Entry 2HWR (X-ray diffraction, 2.34 A resolution); this record covers chains A and B.

== Chain A (and B) ==
Protein: Peroxisome proliferator-activated receptor gamma
Source organism: Homo sapiens
Notes: fragment: Ligand binding domain; chain B of this document is another copy of the same molecule, construct and numbering; everything in this record applies to it too
UniProt: P37231 (PPARG_HUMAN); residues 207-477 here correspond to UniProt positions 235-505 (UniProt number = residue number + 28)
Amino-acid sequence (271 residues; each row starts with the number of its first residue):
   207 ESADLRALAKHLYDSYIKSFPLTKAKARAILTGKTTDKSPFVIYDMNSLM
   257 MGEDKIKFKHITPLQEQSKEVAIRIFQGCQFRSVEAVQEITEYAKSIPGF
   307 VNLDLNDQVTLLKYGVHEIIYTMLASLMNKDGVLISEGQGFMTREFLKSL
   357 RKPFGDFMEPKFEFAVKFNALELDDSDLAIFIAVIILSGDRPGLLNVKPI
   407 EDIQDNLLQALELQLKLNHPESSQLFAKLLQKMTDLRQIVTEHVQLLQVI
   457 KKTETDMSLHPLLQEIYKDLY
Unresolved in the structure: 265-274 (chain B: 263-270, 468-477)
UniProt features mapped onto this chain:
  - motif: Pro467 to Asp475 (9aaTAD)
  - binding site (rosiglitazone): Gln286 to Ser289, His323, His449, Tyr473
  - cross-link: Lys224 (Glycyl lysine isopeptide (Lys-Gly) (interchain with G-Cter in ubiquitin))
Residues lining bound ligands: DRD (2-[(1-{3-[(6-benzoyl-1-propyl-2-naphthyl)oxy]propyl}-1H-indol-4-yl)oxy]-2-methylpropanoic acid): Leu255, Glu259, Arg280, Ile281, Phe282, Gly284, Cys285, Gln286, Arg288, Ser289, His323, Tyr327, Leu330, Met334, Val339, Ile341, Met348, Phe363, Met364, Lys367, His449, Leu453, Leu465, Leu469, Tyr473

== Interface between chain A and chain B ==
Contacting residue pairs (22; chain A residue first):
  His217(A) with Glu298(B); Lys301(B)
  Asp220(A) with Lys301(B), salt bridge; Leu311(B)
  Ile223(A) with Leu311(B), hydrophobic
  Lys224(A) with Leu311(B); Gln314(B), hydrogen bond; Val315(B)
  Thr297(A) with Pro467(B)
  Lys301(A) with Gln294(B); His466(B), hydrogen bond; Pro467(B), hydrogen bond (side chain-backbone)
  Ser302(A) with Gln294(B)
  Val307(A) with Phe287(B); Val290(B), hydrophobic; Glu291(B); Gln294(B)
  Asn308(A) with Glu291(B), hydrogen bond
  Leu311(A) with Gln271(B); His466(B)
  Gln314(A) with Phe287(B); His466(B)
Interface residues without a listed pair, chain A (13 interface residues in all): Leu309, Asn312

== Overview ==
13 residues of chain A face 12 of chain B across their interface; the contacts include 4 hydrogen bonds and 1
salt bridge. Polar contacts include Asp220(A)-Lys301(B), Lys224(A)-Gln314(B) and Lys301(A)-His466(B). Bound to
chain A: compound DRD.
Both chains are Peroxisome proliferator-activated receptor gamma (Homo sapiens). Entry 2HWR (Structural basis
for the structure-activity relationships of Peroxisome Proliferator-Activated Receptor agonists) was
determined by X-ray diffraction (same publication as 2HWQ).
